Entry 7BZN (electron microscopy, 3.10 A resolution); this record covers chains A and B of the 4 polymer chains in the assembly.

[Chain A]
Protein: Capsid protein VP1
From: Coxsackievirus A10
Amino-acid sequence (298 residues; row label = number of the first residue in the row):
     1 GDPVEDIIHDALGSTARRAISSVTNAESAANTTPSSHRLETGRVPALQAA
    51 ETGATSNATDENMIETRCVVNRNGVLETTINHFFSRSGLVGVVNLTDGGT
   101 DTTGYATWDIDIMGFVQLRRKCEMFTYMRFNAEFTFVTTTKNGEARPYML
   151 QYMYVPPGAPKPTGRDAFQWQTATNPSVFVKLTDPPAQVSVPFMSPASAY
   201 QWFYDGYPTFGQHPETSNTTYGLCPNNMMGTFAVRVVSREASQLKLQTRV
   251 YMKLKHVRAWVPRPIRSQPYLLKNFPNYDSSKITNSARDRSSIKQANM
Unresolved in the structure: 1-22, 98-102, 298
Ligand contacts: sphingosine (SPH): Ile-110, Asp-111, Ile-112, Phe-130, Phe-134, Phe-136, Tyr-152, Met-153, Tyr-154, Pro-176, Val-178, Val-189, Val-191, Tyr-200, Trp-202, Asn-227, Met-229, Phe-232, Met-252

[Chain B]
Protein: Capsid protein VP2
From: Coxsackievirus A10
UniProtKB: G0YPI2 (G0YPI2_9ENTO); residues 1-255 here correspond to UniProt positions 70-324 (UniProt number = residue number + 69)
Amino-acid sequence (255 residues; each row starts with the number of its first residue):
     1 SPSVEACGYSDRVAQLTVGNSSITTQEAANIVLAYGEWPEYCPDTDATAV
    51 DKPTRPDVSVNRFYTLDSKMWQENSTGWYWKFPDVLNKTGVFGQNAQFHY
   101 LYRSGFCLHVQCNASKFHQGALLVAVIPEFVIAGRGSNTKPNEAPHPGFT
   151 TTFPGTTGATFHDPYVLDSGVPLSQALIYPHQWINLRTNNCATVIVPYIN
   201 AVPFDSAINHSNFGLIVIPVSPLKYSSGATTAIPITITIAPLNSEFGGLR
   251 QAVSQ
Unresolved in the structure: 1-9

[Chain A / chain B interface]
Contacting residue pairs (95; chain A residue first):
  Ala-50(A) / Trp-183(B)
  Glu-51(A) / Ala-29(B)
  Glu-51(A) / Gln-182(B)
  Glu-51(A) / Trp-183(B)
  Glu-51(A) / Asn-185(B)
  Glu-51(A) / Thr-188(B)
  Thr-52(A) / Ala-29(B)
  Thr-52(A) / Gln-182(B)
  Gly-53(A) / His-181(B)
  Gly-53(A) / Gln-182(B)
  Tyr-127(A) / Glu-129(B)  hydrogen bond
  Tyr-127(A) / Ile-199(B)
  Tyr-127(A) / Asn-200(B)
  Tyr-127(A) / Ala-201(B)  hydrophobic
  Ala-197(A) / Val-202(B)  hydrophobic
  Ser-198(A) / Ala-201(B)
  Gln-201(A) / Glu-129(B)
  Phe-203(A) / Glu-129(B)
  Phe-203(A) / Val-131(B)  hydrophobic
  Tyr-204(A) / Glu-129(B)
  Tyr-204(A) / Val-131(B)
  Tyr-204(A) / His-210(B)
  Asp-205(A) / Lys-81(B)  salt bridge
  Asp-205(A) / Glu-129(B)  hydrogen bond (backbone-side chain)
  Asp-205(A) / Phe-130(B)  hydrogen bond (side chain-backbone)
  Asp-205(A) / Phe-153(B)
  Asp-205(A) / His-210(B)
  Asp-205(A) / Ser-211(B)  hydrogen bond (backbone-backbone)
  Gly-206(A) / Asn-209(B)
  Tyr-207(A) / Phe-149(B)  hydrophobic
  Tyr-207(A) / Thr-152(B)  hydrogen bond
  Tyr-207(A) / Asn-209(B)  hydrogen bond (backbone-backbone)
  Thr-209(A) / Asn-209(B)
  Phe-210(A) / Asn-209(B)
  Phe-210(A) / Gln-255(B)
  Gly-211(A) / Gln-255(B)  hydrogen bond (backbone-side chain)
  Gln-212(A) / Gln-255(B)
  His-213(A) / Phe-149(B)
  His-213(A) / Gln-255(B)
  Pro-214(A) / Phe-149(B)
  Glu-215(A) / Gly-148(B)
  Glu-215(A) / Phe-149(B)
  Glu-215(A) / Thr-150(B)  hydrogen bond
  Thr-216(A) / His-146(B)
  Asn-218(A) / His-146(B)
  Asn-218(A) / Pro-147(B)  hydrogen bond (side chain-backbone)
  Asn-218(A) / Gly-148(B)
  Asn-218(A) / Phe-149(B)
  Tyr-221(A) / Lys-81(B)
  Tyr-221(A) / Phe-130(B)
  Tyr-221(A) / Val-131(B)
  Tyr-221(A) / Ile-132(B)  hydrogen bond (side chain-backbone)
  Tyr-221(A) / Thr-152(B)
  Val-261(A) / Tyr-35(B)
  Val-261(A) / Pro-128(B)  hydrophobic
  Val-261(A) / Ile-199(B)  hydrophobic
  Pro-262(A) / Tyr-179(B)
  Arg-263(A) / Pro-128(B)  hydrogen bond (side chain-backbone)
  Arg-263(A) / Glu-129(B)
  Arg-263(A) / Tyr-179(B)  hydrogen bond
  Pro-264(A) / Val-171(B)  hydrophobic
  Pro-264(A) / Gln-175(B)
  Pro-264(A) / Ile-178(B)
  Pro-264(A) / Tyr-179(B)
  Ile-265(A) / Pro-172(B)
  Ile-265(A) / Gln-175(B)  hydrogen bond (backbone-side chain)
  Arg-266(A) / Ser-169(B)  hydrogen bond (side chain-backbone)
  Arg-266(A) / Gly-170(B)
  Ser-267(A) / Gly-170(B)
  Ser-267(A) / Pro-172(B)
  Gln-268(A) / Gly-170(B)
  Leu-271(A) / Gly-136(B)
  Leu-271(A) / Thr-139(B)
  Leu-272(A) / Asn-138(B)
  Leu-272(A) / Thr-139(B)
  Leu-272(A) / Lys-140(B)
  Leu-272(A) / Ala-144(B)  hydrophobic
  Phe-275(A) / His-146(B)
  Pro-276(A) / Ala-133(B)
  Asn-277(A) / Gly-134(B)  hydrogen bond (side chain-backbone)
  Asn-277(A) / Pro-145(B)  hydrogen bond (side chain-backbone)
  Tyr-278(A) / Ala-133(B)  hydrophobic
  Tyr-278(A) / Gly-134(B)
  Tyr-278(A) / Arg-135(B)
  Tyr-278(A) / Gly-136(B)  hydrogen bond (backbone-backbone)
  Tyr-278(A) / Asp-163(B)  hydrogen bond
  Tyr-278(A) / Val-166(B)
  Tyr-278(A) / Asp-168(B)
  Tyr-278(A) / Ser-169(B)
  Tyr-278(A) / Gly-170(B)
  Asp-279(A) / Ser-137(B)
  Ser-280(A) / Arg-135(B)
  Ser-280(A) / Gly-136(B)  hydrogen bond (side chain-backbone)
  Ile-283(A) / Asp-163(B)
  Ser-286(A) / Tyr-165(B)  hydrogen bond
Interface residues without a listed pair, chain A (45 interface residues in all): Thr-126, Ala-199, Thr-219, Asn-285
Interface residues without a listed pair, chain B (60 interface residues in all): Asn-30, Val-32, Tyr-100, Ile-127, Pro-141, Thr-151, Ala-176, Asn-189, Ile-208, Arg-250, Val-253

[Summary]
45 residues of chain A and 60 residues of chain B are in contact; the contacts include 20 hydrogen bonds and 1
salt bridge. Polar contacts include Asp-205(A)/Lys-81(B), Tyr-127(A)/Glu-129(B) and Asp-205(A)/Glu-129(B).
Ligands of chain A: sphingosine.
Here chain A is Capsid protein VP1 and chain B is Capsid protein VP2, both from Coxsackievirus A10. Entry 7BZN
(Cryo-EM structure of mature Coxsackievirus A10 at pH 7.4) was determined by electron microscopy together with
7BZO, 7BZT, 7BZU, 7C4T, 7C4W, 7C4Y and 7C4Z from the same study.
